Entry 3M8K (X-ray diffraction, 2.30 A resolution); this record covers chain A.

Chain A:
Protein: FtsZ/tubulin-related protein
From: Bacillus thuringiensis
UniProt: Q8KNP3 (Q8KNP3_BACTI); residues 1-428 here = UniProt positions 1-428
Amino-acid sequence (428 residues; each row starts with the number of its first residue):
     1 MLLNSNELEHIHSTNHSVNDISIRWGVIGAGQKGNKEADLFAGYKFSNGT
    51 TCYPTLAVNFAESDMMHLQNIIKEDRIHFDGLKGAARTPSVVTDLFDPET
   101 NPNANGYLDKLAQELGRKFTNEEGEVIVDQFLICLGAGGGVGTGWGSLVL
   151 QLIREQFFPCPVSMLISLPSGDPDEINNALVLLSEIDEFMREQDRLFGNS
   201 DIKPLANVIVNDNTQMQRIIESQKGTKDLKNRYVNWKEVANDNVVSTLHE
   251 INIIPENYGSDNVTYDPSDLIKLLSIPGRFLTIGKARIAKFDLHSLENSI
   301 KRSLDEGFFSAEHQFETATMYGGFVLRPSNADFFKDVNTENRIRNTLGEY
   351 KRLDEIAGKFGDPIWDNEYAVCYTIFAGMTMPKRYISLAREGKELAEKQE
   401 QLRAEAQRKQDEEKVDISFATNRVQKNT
Not modelled in the structure: 80-90, 405-428
Modified residues: Mse1, Mse65, Mse66, Mse164, Mse190, Mse216, Mse320, Mse379, Mse381 (selenomethionine; parent Met)
UniProt features mapped onto this chain:
  - binding site (GTP): Gln32, Lys33, Gly140 to Gly142, Asn213, Lys237, Asn241
  - binding site (Mg(2+)): Asp64
  - mutagenesis: Lys224 to Lys230 (No polymerization in the presence of GTP, forms 2-stranded filaments in the presence of GTP-gamma-S; destabilizes the 4-stranded filament but should not affect GTP hydrolysis), Asp269 (D269A: Lower critical concentration value, filaments are deficient in disassembly, pBtoxis is very unstable, assembles with wild-type TubZ subunits; probably has no GTPase activity ...)

Overview:
UniProt lists 8 GTP-binding residues, Mg2+-binding residue Asp64 and 9 mutagenesis sites.
Chain A is FtsZ/tubulin-related protein (Bacillus thuringiensis); the structure, Protein structure of type III
plasmid segregation TubZ, was determined by X-ray diffraction together with 3M89, 3M8E, 3M8F and 3M9A from the
same study.
